PDB entry 7YYH | electron microscopy, 8.90 A resolution (very low resolution: no residue pairs are listed; an interface is given only as per-side residue counts) | chains J and N of the 23 polymer chains in the assembly

Chain J:
Molecule: 171-nt DNA strand
Sequence (171 nucleotides; each row starts with the number of its first residue):
     3 AATCTGCAAG TGGATATTTG GACCGCTTTG AGGCCTTCGT TGGAAACGGG AATATCTTCA
    63 CATAAAAACT AAACAGAAGC ATTCTCAGAA ACTTCTTTGT GATGATTGCA TTCAACTCAC
   123 AGAGTTGAAC ATTCCTTTTG ATAGAGCAGT TTTGAAACAC TCTTTTTGTA G
Unresolved in the structure: 3-19, 173

Chain N:
Name: Centromere protein N
Organism: Homo sapiens
Reference sequence: Q96H22 (CENPN_HUMAN); residues 1-339 here = UniProt positions 1-339
Chain sequence (339 residues; row label = number of the first residue in the row):
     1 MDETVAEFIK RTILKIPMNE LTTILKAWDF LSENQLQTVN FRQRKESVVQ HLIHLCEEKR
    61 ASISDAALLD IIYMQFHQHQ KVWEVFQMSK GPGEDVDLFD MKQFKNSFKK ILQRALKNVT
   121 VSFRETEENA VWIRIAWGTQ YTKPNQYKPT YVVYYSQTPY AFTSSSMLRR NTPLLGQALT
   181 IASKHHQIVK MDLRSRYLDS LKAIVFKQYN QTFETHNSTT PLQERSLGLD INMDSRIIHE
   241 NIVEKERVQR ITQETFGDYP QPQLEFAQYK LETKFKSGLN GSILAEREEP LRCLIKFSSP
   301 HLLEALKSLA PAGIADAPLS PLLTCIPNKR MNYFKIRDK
Unresolved in the structure: 1, 91-96, 210-232, 278-288, 339
Curated features (UniProtKB/Swiss-Prot):
  - modified residue (Phosphoserine): Ser-226, Ser-235, Ser-282
  - mutagenesis: Arg-11 (R11A: Decreases the binding to centromeres), Arg-196 (R196A: Decreases the binding to centromeres)
What the authors report for this chain:
  - binding site for the 171-nt DNA strand (chain J): Arg-169

How chain J and chain N interact:
At this resolution (9 A) residue pairs are not listed: 7 residues of chain J and 8 of chain N lie at the interface.

Overview:
7 residues of chain J face 8 of chain N across their interface. Curated annotation (UniProt) lists 2
mutagenesis sites on chain N. The paper reports a binding site for the 171-nt DNA strand (chain J) at
Arg-169(N).
Chain J is a 171-nt DNA strand and chain N is Centromere protein N (Homo sapiens); the structure, Structure of
the human CCANdeltaT CENP-A alpha-satellite complex, was determined by electron microscopy (same publication
as 7PB4, 7PB8, 7PII, 7PKN, 7R5R, 7R5S, 7R5V and 7YWX).
